8HA0 - chains A and B of the 6 polymer chains in the assembly; structure by electron microscopy, 2.62 A resolution.

[Chain A]
Molecule: Guanine nucleotide-binding protein g(s) subunit alpha
Organism: Bos taurus
Sequence (361 residues; row label = number of the first residue in the row; note: 33 numbers in that range are skipped by the numbering (no residue carries them; nothing is unmodelled there)):
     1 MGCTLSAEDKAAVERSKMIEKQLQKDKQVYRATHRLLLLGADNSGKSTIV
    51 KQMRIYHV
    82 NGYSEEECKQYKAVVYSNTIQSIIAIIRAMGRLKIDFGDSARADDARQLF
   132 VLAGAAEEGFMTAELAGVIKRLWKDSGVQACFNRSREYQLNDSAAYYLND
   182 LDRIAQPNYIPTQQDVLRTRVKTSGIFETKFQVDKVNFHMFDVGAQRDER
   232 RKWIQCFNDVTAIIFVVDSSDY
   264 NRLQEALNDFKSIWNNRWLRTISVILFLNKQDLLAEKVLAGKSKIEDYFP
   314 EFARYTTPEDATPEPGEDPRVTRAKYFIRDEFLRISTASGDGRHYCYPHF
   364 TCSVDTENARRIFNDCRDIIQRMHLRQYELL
Disordered / not traced: 1-4, 82-203

[Chain B]
Molecule: Guanine nucleotide-binding protein G(I)/G(S)/G(T) subunit beta-1
Organism: Rattus norvegicus
Reference sequence: P54311 (GBB1_RAT); residues 2-340 here = UniProt positions 2-340
Sequence (400 residues; numbered -33 to 366; the number before each row is that of its first residue; numbers below 1 keep their minus sign (Met-33 is residue -33)):
   -33 MHHHHHHSSGLVPRGSHMASHHHHHHHHHHGSLLQSELDQLRQEAEQLKN
    17 QIRDARKACADATLSQITNNIDPVGRIQMRTRRTLRGHLAKIYAMHWGTD
    67 SRLLVSASQDGKLIIWDSYTTNKVHAIPLRSSWVMTCAYAPSGNYVACGG
   117 LDNICSIYNLKTREGNVRVSRELAGHTGYLSCCRFLDDNQIVTSSGDTTC
   167 ALWDIETGQQTTTFTGHTGDVMSLSLAPDTRLFVSGACDASAKLWDVREG
   217 MCRQTFTGHESDINAICFFPNGNAFATGSDDATCRLFDLRADQELMTYSH
   267 DNIICGITSVSFSKSGRLLLAGYDDFNCNVWDALKADRAGVLAGHDNRVS
   317 CLGVTDDGMAVATGSWDSFLKIWNGSSGGGGSGGGGSSGVSGWRLFKKIS
Disordered / not traced: -33 to 2, 344-366
Construct notes: expression tag (-33 to 1, 341-366)
Curated features (UniProtKB/Swiss-Prot):
  - modified residue: Ser2 (N-acetylserine), His266 (Phosphohistidine)

[Chain A / chain B interface]
Pairs across the interface (52; chain A residue first):
  Arg15(A) with Val90(B)
  Ser16(A) with Asn88(B); Lys89(B)
  Ile19(A) with Lys89(B); Val90(B); His91(B); Ala92(B), hydrophobic
  Glu20(A) with Lys89(B), salt bridge
  Leu23(A) with Ile80(B), hydrophobic; Lys89(B)
  Asp26(A) with Lys78(B), salt bridge
  Lys27(A) with Leu55(B)
  Thr204(A) with Asp118(B); Asn119(B); His142(B)
  Ser205(A) with Asp118(B)
  Gly206(A) with Leu117(B); Asn119(B)
  Ile207(A) with Leu117(B)
  Phe222(A) with Trp99(B)
  Ala226(A) with Asn119(B)
  Gln227(A) with Leu117(B); Asn119(B); Gly144(B); Tyr145(B), hydrogen bond (side chain-backbone)
  Arg228(A) with Gly162(B); Thr164(B); Thr184(B), hydrogen bond (side chain-backbone); Asp186(B), salt bridge
  Glu230(A) with Asp186(B)
  Arg232(A) with Cys204(B); Asp228(B), salt bridge
  Lys233(A) with Tyr145(B); Met188(B); Cys204(B); Asp228(B), salt bridge; Asn230(B); Asp246(B), salt bridge
  Trp234(A) with Leu117(B), hydrophobic
  Gln236(A) with Lys57(B), hydrogen bond (backbone-side chain); Arg314(B), hydrogen bond
  Cys237(A) with Lys57(B), hydrogen bond (backbone-side chain); Tyr59(B); Gln75(B), hydrogen bond; Trp99(B); Met101(B), hydrophobic
  Phe238(A) with Trp99(B), hydrophobic; Leu117(B), hydrophobic
  Asn239(A) with Lys57(B), hydrogen bond; Trp332(B)
  Asp240(A) with Lys57(B)
  Trp281(A) with Arg314(B)
Other interface residues (no listed pair), chain A (29 interface residues in all): Ala12, Val13, Arg31, Val241
Other interface residues (no listed pair), chain B (39 interface residues in all): Arg52, Gly53, Ser98, Ile120, Thr143, Asp163, Gly185, Asp290, Asn313

[Overview]
Chain A and chain B form an interface of 29 and 39 residues respectively; the contacts include 7 hydrogen
bonds and 6 salt bridges. Polar contacts include Glu20(A)-Lys89(B), Asp26(A)-Lys78(B) and Arg228(A)-Asp186(B).
Here chain A is Guanine nucleotide-binding protein g(s) subunit alpha (Bos taurus) and chain B is Guanine
nucleotide-binding protein G(I)/G(S)/G(T) subunit beta-1 (Rattus norvegicus). Entry 8HA0 (Molecular
recognition of two endogenous hormones by the human parathyroid hormone receptor-1) was determined by electron
microscopy, deposited together with 8HAF and 8HAO.
